9E0Z - chains B and D of the 4 polymer chains in the assembly; structure by electron microscopy, 2.86 A resolution.

== Chain B ==
Name: Cytoplasmic dynein 1 heavy chain 1
From: Homo sapiens
Reference sequence: Q14204 (DYHC1_HUMAN); residue numbers follow UniProt; this construct covers 1-4646
Chain sequence (4646 residues; row label = number of the first residue in the row):
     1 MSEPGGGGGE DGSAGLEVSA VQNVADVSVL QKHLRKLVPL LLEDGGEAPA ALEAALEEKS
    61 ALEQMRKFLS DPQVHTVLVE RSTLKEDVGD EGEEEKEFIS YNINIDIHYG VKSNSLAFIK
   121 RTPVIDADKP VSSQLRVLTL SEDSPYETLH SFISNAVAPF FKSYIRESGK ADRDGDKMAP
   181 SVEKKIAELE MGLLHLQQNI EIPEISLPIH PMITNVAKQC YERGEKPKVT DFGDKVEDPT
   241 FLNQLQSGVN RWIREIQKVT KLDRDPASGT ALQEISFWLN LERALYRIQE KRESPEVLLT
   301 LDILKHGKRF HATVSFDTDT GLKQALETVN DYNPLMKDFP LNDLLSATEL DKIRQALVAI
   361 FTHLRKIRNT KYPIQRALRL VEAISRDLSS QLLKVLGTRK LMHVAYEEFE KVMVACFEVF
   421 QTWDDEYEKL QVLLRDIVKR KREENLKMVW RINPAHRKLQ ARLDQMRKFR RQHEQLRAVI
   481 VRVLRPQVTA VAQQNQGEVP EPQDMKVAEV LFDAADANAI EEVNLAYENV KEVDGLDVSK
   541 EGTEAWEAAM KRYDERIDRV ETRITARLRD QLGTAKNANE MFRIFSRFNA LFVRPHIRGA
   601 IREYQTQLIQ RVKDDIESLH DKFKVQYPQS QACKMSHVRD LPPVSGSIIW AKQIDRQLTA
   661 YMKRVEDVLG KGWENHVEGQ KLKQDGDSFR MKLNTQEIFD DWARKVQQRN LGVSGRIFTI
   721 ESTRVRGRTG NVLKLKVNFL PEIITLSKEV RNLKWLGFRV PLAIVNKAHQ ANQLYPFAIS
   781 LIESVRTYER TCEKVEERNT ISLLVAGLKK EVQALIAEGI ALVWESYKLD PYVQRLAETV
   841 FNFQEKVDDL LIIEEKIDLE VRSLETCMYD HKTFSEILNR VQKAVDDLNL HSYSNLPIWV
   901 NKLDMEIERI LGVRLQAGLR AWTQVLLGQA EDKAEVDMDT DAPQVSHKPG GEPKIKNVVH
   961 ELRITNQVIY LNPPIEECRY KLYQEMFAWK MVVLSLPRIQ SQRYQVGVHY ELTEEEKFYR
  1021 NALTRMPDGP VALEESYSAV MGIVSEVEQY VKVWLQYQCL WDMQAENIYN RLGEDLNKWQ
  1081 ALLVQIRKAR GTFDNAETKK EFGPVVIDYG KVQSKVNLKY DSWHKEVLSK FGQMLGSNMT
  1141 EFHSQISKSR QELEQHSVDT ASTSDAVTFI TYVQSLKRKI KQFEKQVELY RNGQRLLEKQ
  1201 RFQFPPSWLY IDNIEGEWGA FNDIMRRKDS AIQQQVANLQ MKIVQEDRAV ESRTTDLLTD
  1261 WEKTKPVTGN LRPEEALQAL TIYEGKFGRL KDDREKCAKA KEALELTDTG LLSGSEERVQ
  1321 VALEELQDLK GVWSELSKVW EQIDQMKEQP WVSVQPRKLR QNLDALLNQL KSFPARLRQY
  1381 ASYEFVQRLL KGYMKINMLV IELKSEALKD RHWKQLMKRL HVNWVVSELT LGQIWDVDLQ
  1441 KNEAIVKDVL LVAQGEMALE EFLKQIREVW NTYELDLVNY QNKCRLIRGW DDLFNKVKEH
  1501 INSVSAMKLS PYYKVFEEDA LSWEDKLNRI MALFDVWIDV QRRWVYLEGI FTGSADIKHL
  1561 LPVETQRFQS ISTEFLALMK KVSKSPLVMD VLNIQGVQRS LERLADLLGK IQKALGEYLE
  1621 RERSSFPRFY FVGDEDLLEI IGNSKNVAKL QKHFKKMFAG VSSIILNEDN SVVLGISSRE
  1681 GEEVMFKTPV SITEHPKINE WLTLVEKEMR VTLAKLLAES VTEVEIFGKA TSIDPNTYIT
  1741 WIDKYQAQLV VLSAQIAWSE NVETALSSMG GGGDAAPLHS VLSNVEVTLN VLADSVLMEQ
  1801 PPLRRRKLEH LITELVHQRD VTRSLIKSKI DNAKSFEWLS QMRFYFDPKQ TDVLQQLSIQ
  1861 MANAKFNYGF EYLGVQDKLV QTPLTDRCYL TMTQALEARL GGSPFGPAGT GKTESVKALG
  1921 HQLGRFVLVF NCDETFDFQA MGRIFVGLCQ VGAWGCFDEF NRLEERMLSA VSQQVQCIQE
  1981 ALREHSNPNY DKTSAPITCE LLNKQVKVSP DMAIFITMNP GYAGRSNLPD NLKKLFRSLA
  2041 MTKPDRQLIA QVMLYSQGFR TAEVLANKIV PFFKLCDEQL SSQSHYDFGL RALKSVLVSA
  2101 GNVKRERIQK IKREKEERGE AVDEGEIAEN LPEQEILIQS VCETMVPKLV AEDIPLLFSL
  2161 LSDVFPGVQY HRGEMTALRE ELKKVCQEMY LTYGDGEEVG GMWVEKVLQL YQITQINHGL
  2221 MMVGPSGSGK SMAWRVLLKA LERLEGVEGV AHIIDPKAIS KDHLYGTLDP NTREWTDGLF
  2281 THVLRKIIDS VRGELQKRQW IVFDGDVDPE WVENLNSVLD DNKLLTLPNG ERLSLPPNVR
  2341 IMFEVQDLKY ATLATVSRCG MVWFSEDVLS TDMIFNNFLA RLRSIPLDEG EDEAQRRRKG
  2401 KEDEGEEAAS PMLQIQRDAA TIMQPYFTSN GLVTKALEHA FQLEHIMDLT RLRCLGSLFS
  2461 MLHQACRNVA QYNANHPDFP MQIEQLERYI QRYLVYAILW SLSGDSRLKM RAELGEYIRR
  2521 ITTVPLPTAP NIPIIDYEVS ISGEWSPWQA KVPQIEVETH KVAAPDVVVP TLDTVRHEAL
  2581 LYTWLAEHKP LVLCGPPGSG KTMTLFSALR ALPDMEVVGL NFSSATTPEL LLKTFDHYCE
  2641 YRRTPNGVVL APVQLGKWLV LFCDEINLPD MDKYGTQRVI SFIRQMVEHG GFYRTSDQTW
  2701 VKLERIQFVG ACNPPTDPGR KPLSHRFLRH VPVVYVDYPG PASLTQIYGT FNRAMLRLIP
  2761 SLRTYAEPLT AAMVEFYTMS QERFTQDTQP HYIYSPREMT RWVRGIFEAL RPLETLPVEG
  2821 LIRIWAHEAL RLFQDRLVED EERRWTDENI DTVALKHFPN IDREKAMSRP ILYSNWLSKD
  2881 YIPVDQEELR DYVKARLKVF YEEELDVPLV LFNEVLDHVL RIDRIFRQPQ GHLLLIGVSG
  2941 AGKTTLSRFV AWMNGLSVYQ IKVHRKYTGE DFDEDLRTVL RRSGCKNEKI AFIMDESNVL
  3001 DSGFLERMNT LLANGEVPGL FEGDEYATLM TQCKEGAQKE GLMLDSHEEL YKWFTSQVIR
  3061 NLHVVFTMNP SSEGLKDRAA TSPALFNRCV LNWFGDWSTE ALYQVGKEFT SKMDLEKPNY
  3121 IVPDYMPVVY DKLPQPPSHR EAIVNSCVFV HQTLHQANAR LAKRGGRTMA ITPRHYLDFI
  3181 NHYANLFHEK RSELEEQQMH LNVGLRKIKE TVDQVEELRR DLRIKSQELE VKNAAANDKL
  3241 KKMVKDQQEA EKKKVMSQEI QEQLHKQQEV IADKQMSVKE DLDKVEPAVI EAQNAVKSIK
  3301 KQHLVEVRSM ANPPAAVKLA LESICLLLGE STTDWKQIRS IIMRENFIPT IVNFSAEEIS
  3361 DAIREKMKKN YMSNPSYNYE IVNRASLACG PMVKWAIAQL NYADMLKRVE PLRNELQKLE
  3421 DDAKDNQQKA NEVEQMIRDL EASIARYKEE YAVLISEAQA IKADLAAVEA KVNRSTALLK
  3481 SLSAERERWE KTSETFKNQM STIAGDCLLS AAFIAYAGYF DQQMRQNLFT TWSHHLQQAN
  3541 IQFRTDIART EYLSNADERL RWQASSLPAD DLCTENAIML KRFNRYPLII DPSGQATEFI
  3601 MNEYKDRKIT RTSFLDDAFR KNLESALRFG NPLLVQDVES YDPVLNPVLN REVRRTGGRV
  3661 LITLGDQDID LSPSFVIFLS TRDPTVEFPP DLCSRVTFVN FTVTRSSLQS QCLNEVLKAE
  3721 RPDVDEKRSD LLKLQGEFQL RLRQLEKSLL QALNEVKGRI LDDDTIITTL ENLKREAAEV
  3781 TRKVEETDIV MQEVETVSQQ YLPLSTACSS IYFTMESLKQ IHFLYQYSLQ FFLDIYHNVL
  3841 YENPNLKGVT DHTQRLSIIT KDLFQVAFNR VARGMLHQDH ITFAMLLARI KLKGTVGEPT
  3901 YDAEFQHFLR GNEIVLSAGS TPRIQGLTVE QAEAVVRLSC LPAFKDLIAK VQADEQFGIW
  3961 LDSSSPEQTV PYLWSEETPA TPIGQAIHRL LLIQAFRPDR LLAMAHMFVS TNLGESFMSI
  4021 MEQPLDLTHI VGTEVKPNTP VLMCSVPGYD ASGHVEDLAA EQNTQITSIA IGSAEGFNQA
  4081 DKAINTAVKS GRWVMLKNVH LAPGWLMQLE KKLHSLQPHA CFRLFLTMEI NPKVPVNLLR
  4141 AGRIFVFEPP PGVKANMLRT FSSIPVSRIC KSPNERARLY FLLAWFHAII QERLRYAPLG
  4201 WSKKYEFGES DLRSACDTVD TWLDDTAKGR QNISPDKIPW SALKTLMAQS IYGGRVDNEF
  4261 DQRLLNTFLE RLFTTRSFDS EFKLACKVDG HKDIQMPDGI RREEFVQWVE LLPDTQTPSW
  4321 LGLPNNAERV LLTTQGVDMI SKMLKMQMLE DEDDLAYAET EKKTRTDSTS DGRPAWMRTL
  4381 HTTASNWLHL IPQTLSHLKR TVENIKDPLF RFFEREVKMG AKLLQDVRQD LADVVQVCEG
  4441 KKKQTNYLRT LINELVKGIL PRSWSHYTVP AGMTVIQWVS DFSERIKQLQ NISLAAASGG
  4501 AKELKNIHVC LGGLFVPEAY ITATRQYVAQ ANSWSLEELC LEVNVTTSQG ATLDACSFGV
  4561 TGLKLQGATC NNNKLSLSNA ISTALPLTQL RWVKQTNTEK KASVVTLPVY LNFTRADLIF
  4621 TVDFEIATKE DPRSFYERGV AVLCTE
Unresolved in the structure: 1-1456, 2390-2409, 3243-3448, 4348-4373, 4646
Curated features (UniProtKB/Swiss-Prot):
  - binding site (ATP): G1906 to T1913, G2224 to S2231, G2595 to T2602, G2937 to T2944
  - modified residue: S2 (N-acetylserine), S70 (Phosphoserine), K1125 (N6-acetyllysine), S1230 (Phosphoserine), K3480 (N6-acetyllysine), S4162 (Phosphoserine), K4283 (N6-acetyllysine), T4366 (Phosphothreonine), S4368 (Phosphoserine)
  - natural variant: E94 (E94K: Found in a patient with spinal muscular atrophy; uncertain significance), K129 (K129I: In CDCBM13), R264 (R264L: In SMALED1), H306 (H306R: In CMT2O and SMALED1), I584 (I584L: In SMALED1), R598 (R598C: In CMT2O and SMALED1), T659 to M662 (deletion: In CDCBM13), K671 (K671E: In SMALED1), P776 (P776L: In SMALED1), Y970 (Y970C: In SMALED1), G1132 (G1132E: In SMALED1), Q1194 (Q1194R: In CMT2O), 9 further natural variant entries in UniProt
Metal / ion sites: Mg2+ site 1: T1913 (together with ADP); Mg2+ site 2: S2231, E2344 (together with ATP)
Ligand contacts:
  - ADP (adenosine-5'-diphosphate), molecule 1: L1879, V1880, T1882, T1885, P1907, A1908, G1909, T1910, G1911, K1912, T1913, E1914, T2017, I2049, L2090, R2091, K2094, D2320, D2321, R2358
  - ADP, molecule 2: V2567, V2568, V2569, T2571, T2574, P2596, P2597, G2598, S2599, G2600, K2601, T2602, M2603, P2739, I2747, Y2748, F2751, P2796, R2797, T2800
  - ADP, molecule 3: V2907, P2908, L2909, V2910, F2912, V2915, V2938, S2939, G2940, A2941, G2942, K2943, T2944, T2945, W3097, R3174, L3177, N3650
  - ATP (adenosine-5'-triphosphate): L2191, T2192, W2203, P2225, S2226, G2227, S2228, G2229, K2230, S2231, M2232, E2344, L2369, M2373, I2374, N2377, L2452, R2684, E2688, R2726, R2729

== Chain D ==
Name: Platelet-activating factor acetylhydrolase IB subunit beta
From: Homo sapiens
Reference sequence: P43034 (LIS1_HUMAN); residues 1-410 here = UniProt positions 1-410
Chain sequence (410 residues; each row starts with the number of its first residue):
     1 MVLSQRQRDE LNRAIADYLR SNGYEEAYSV FKKEAELDVN EELDKKYAGL LEKKWTSVIR
    61 LQKKVMELES KLNEAKEEFT SGGPLGQKRD PKEWIPRPPE KYALSGHRSP VTRVIFHPVF
   121 SVMVSASEDA TIKVWDYETG DFERTLKGHT DSVQDISFDH SGKLLASCSA DMTIKLWDFQ
   181 GFECIRTMHG HDHNVSSVAI MPNGDHIVSA SRDKTIKMWE VQTGYCVKTF TGHREWVRMV
   241 RPNQDGTLIA SCSNDQTVRV WVVATKECKA ELREHEHVVE CISWAPESSY SSISEATGSE
   301 TKKSGKPGPF LLSGSRDKTI KMWDVSTGMC LMTLVGHDNW VRGVLFHSGG KFILSCADDK
   361 TLRVWDYKNK RCMKTLNAHE HFVTSLDFHK TAPYVVTGSV DQTVKVWECR
Unresolved in the structure: 1-91
Curated features (UniProtKB/Swiss-Prot):
  - region: M1 to D38 (Required for self-association and interaction with PAFAH1B2 and PAFAH1B3), F388 to R410 (Interaction with NDEL1)
  - modified residue: K53 (N6-acetyllysine), S109 (Phosphoserine)
  - natural variant: F31 (F31S: In LIS1), H149 (H149R: In LIS1), G162 (G162S: In LIS1), S169 (S169P: In SBH), R241 (R241P: In SBH), H277 (H277P: In LIS1), D317 (D317H: In LIS1)

== How chain B and chain D interact ==
Residue-residue contacts (18; chain B residue first):
  K3112(B) - D178(D)  salt bridge
  K3112(B) - C184(D)
  D3114(B) - I185(D)
  D3114(B) - R186(D)
  D3114(B) - T187(D)
  E3116(B) - R186(D)  salt bridge
  K3117(B) - Y225(D)
  P3118(B) - Y225(D)  hydrogen bond (backbone-side chain)
  R3191(B) - C184(D)
  E3195(B) - G148(D)
  E3195(B) - K175(D)  salt bridge
  Q3198(B) - T150(D)
  M3199(B) - D129(D)
  M3199(B) - A130(D)  hydrophobic
  M3199(B) - T150(D)
  N3202(B) - T150(D)
  N3202(B) - D151(D)
  F3496(B) - T150(D)
Also at the interface, not in a pair above, chain B (12 interface residues in all): M3113
Also at the interface, not in a pair above, chain D (16 interface residues in all): K147, E183, T223, G224

== Overview ==
12 residues of chain B and 16 residues of chain D are in contact, with 1 hydrogen bond and 3 salt bridges.
Polar pairs include K3112(B)-D178(D), E3116(B)-R186(D) and E3195(B)-K175(D). Ligands of chain B: 3 copies of
ADP and ATP.
Chain B is Cytoplasmic dynein 1 heavy chain 1 and chain D is Platelet-activating factor acetylhydrolase IB
subunit beta, both from Homo sapiens; the structure, Dimeric motor domains from phi-like dynein-1 bound to a
Lis1 dimer under Nde1-Lis1 condition, was determined by electron microscopy (same publication as 9E10, 9E11,
9E12, 9E13 and 9E14).
